2RAO - chains C and D of the 4 polymer chains in the assembly; structure by X-ray diffraction, 2.00 A resolution.

Chain C:
Name: Hemoglobin subunit alpha-1/2
Source organism: Oryctolagus cuniculus
UniProt: P01948 (HBA_RABIT); residues 1-141 here correspond to UniProt positions 2-142 (UniProt number = residue number + 1)
Sequence (141 residues; numbered 1 to 141; the number before each row is that of its first residue):
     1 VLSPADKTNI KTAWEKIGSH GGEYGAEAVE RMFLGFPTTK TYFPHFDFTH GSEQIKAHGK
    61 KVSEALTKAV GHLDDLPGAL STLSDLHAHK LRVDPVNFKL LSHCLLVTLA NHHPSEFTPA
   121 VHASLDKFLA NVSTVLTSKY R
Metal / ion sites: heme Fe: His87 (together with oxygen molecule)
Small-molecule neighbours:
  - heme (HEM): Met32, Thr39, Tyr42, Phe43, His45, Phe46, His58, Lys61, Val62, Ala65, Leu66, Leu83, Leu86, His87, Leu91, Val93, Asn97, Phe98, Leu101, Leu105, Val132, Leu136
  - oxygen molecule (OXY): Phe43, His58, Val62, His87, Leu101
UniProt features mapped onto this chain:
  - binding site (O2): His58
  - binding site (heme b): His87
  - modified residue: Ser3 (Phosphoserine), Lys7 (N6-succinyllysine), Thr8 (Phosphothreonine), Lys11 (N6-succinyllysine), Lys16 (N6-acetyllysine), Tyr24 (Phosphotyrosine), Lys40 (N6-succinyllysine), Ser102 (Phosphoserine), Thr108 (Phosphothreonine), Ser124 (Phosphoserine), Thr134 (Phosphothreonine), Thr137 (Phosphothreonine), Ser138 (Phosphoserine)

Chain D:
Name: Hemoglobin subunit beta-1/2
Source organism: Oryctolagus cuniculus
UniProt: P02057 (HBB_RABIT); residues 1-146 here correspond to UniProt positions 2-147 (UniProt number = residue number + 1)
Sequence (146 residues; each row starts with the number of its first residue):
     1 VHLSSEEKSA VTALWGKVNV EEVGGEALGR LLVVYPWTQR FFESFGDLSS ANAVMNNPKV
    61 KAHGKKVLAA FSEGLSHLDN LKGTFAKLSE LHCDKLHVDP ENFRLLGNVL VIVLSHHFGK
   121 EFTPQVQAAY QKVVAGVANA LAHKYH
Metal / ion sites: heme Fe: His92 (together with oxygen molecule)
Small-molecule neighbours:
  - heme (HEM): Leu31, Thr38, Phe41, Phe42, Ser44, Phe45, His63, Lys66, Val67, Ala70, Phe71, Leu88, Leu91, His92, Leu96, Val98, Asn102, Phe103, Leu106, Val137, Leu141
  - oxygen molecule (OXY): Leu28, Phe42, His63, Val67, His92, Leu106
UniProt features mapped onto this chain:
  - binding site (heme b): His63, His92
  - modified residue: Val1 (N-acetylvaline), Thr12 (Phosphothreonine), Ser44 (Phosphoserine), Lys59 (N6-acetyllysine), Lys82 (N6-acetyllysine), Cys93 (S-nitrosocysteine), Lys144 (N6-acetyllysine)

Interface between chain C and chain D:
Pairs across the interface - 39 pairs, chain C then chain D:
  Glu30(C) - Pro124(D)
  Arg31(C) - Phe122(D)  hydrogen bond (side chain-backbone)
  Arg31(C) - Thr123(D)  hydrogen bond (side chain-backbone)
  Arg31(C) - Pro124(D)
  Arg31(C) - Gln127(D)  hydrogen bond
  Leu34(C) - Pro124(D)  hydrophobic
  Leu34(C) - Gln125(D)
  Leu34(C) - Ala128(D)
  Gly35(C) - Ala128(D)
  Phe36(C) - Gln131(D)
  Lys99(C) - Arg104(D)
  His103(C) - Asn108(D)
  His103(C) - Val111(D)
  His103(C) - Ile112(D)
  His103(C) - Gln127(D)
  His103(C) - Gln131(D)  hydrogen bond
  Cys104(C) - Gln127(D)
  Leu106(C) - Ile112(D)  hydrophobic
  Val107(C) - Ile112(D)  hydrophobic
  Val107(C) - Ser115(D)  hydrogen bond (backbone-side chain)
  Val107(C) - Gln127(D)
  Ala110(C) - His116(D)
  Asn111(C) - Ser115(D)  hydrogen bond
  Asn111(C) - Gly119(D)
  Asn111(C) - Lys120(D)
  Asn111(C) - Phe122(D)
  Pro114(C) - His116(D)
  Phe117(C) - Arg30(D)  hydrogen bond (backbone-side chain)
  Phe117(C) - Ile112(D)  hydrophobic
  Phe117(C) - His116(D)
  Thr118(C) - Arg30(D)
  Pro119(C) - Arg30(D)
  Pro119(C) - Val33(D)
  His122(C) - Arg30(D)  hydrogen bond
  His122(C) - Val34(D)
  His122(C) - Ile112(D)
  Ala123(C) - Val34(D)
  Asp126(C) - Val34(D)
  Asp126(C) - Tyr35(D)  hydrogen bond
Interface residues without a listed pair, chain C (20 interface residues in all): Ala120
Interface residues without a listed pair, chain D (21 interface residues in all): Glu26, Met55

Summary:
The interface between chain C and chain D involves 20 residues on one side and 21 on the other, with 9
hydrogen bonds. Polar pairs include Arg31(C)-Phe122(D), Arg31(C)-Thr123(D) and Arg31(C)-Gln127(D). Bound to
chain C: oxygen molecule and heme.
Here chain C is Hemoglobin subunit alpha-1/2 and chain D is Hemoglobin subunit beta-1/2, both from Oryctolagus
cuniculus. Entry 2RAO (X ray crystal structure of rabbit hemoglobin (oxy form) at 2.0 angstrom resolution) was
determined by X-ray diffraction.
